Entry 1DWP (X-ray diffraction, 2.20 A resolution); this record covers chains A and B.

Chain A (and B):
Name: Hydroxynitrile lyase
Organism: Manihot esculenta
Notes: EC 4.2.1.37; chain B of this document is another copy of the same molecule, construct and numbering; everything in this record applies to it too
UniProtKB: P52705 (HNL_MANES); residues 2-258 here correspond to UniProt positions 1-257 (UniProt number = residue number - 1)
Amino-acid sequence (262 residues; numbered -4 to 258; 1 number in that range is skipped by the numbering (no residue carries it; nothing is unmodelled there); the number before each row is that of its first residue; numbers below 1 keep their minus sign (Pro-4 is residue -4)):
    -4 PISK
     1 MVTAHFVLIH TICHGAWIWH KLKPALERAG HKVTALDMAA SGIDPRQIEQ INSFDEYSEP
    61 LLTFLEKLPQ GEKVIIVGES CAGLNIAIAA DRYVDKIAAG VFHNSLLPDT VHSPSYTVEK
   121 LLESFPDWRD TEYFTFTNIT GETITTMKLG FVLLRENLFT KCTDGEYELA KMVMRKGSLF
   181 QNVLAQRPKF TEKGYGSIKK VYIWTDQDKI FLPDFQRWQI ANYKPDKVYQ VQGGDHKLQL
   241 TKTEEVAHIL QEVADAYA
Construct notes: cloning artifact (-4 to -1, 1)

Interface between chain A and chain B:
Contacting residue pairs (42):
  Ala16(A) with Met172(B)
  Trp17(A) with Leu169(B), hydrophobic; Met172(B), hydrophobic; Val173(B), hydrophobic
  Trp19(A) with Met172(B)
  His20(A) with Gly165(B); Glu168(B); Leu169(B); Met172(B)
  Lys23(A) with Glu168(B), salt bridge; Met172(B)
  Pro24(A) with Asp164(B); Glu168(B)
  Glu27(A) with Glu168(B)
  Ala35(A) with Met172(B), hydrophobic
  Gly42(A) with Ile43(B)
  Ile43(A) with Gly42(B); Met172(B); Val173(B); Met174(B)
  Pro45(A) with Gln47(B)
  Gln47(A) with Pro45(B)
  Asp164(A) with Pro24(B); Arg28(B), salt bridge
  Gly165(A) with His20(B)
  Glu168(A) with His20(B); Lys23(B), salt bridge; Pro24(B); Glu27(B)
  Leu169(A) with His20(B)
  Lys171(A) with Lys23(B)
  Met172(A) with Ala16(B); Trp17(B), hydrophobic; Trp19(B); His20(B); Lys23(B); Ala35(B), hydrophobic; Ile43(B)
  Val173(A) with Trp17(B), hydrophobic; Ile43(B)
  Met174(A) with Ile43(B)
  Arg175(A) with Ile43(B)
Also at the interface, not in a pair above, chain A (22 interface residues in all): Asp37
Also at the interface, not in a pair above, chain B (23 interface residues in all): Asp37, Lys171, Arg175

In short:
22 residues of chain A and 23 residues of chain B are in contact, with 3 salt bridges. Polar contacts include
Lys23(A)-Glu168(B) and Asp164(A)-Arg28(B).
Both chains are Hydroxynitrile lyase (Manihot esculenta). Entry 1DWP (Crystal Structure of Hydroxynitrile
Lyase from Manihot esculenta at 2.2 Angstrom Resolution) was determined by X-ray diffraction together with
1DWO and 1DWQ from the same study.
